Entry 6IUD (X-ray diffraction, 2.51 A resolution); this record covers chains D and E of the 6 polymer chains in the assembly.

Chain D:
Protein: SpoOJ regulator (Soj)
From: Helicobacter pylori (strain ATCC 700392 / 26695)
Reference sequence: O25759 (O25759_HELPY); residue numbers follow UniProt; this construct covers 1-264
Amino-acid sequence (276 residues; each row starts with the number of its first residue; numbers below 1 keep their minus sign (Met-11 is residue -11)):
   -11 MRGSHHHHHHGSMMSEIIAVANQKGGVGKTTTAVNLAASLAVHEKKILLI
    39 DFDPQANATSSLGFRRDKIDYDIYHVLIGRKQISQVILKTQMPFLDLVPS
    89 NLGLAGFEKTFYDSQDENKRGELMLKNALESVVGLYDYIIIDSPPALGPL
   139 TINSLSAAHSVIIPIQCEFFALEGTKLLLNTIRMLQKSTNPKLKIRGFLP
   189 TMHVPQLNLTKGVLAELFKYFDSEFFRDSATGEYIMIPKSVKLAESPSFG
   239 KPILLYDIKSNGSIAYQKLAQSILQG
Not modelled in the structure: -11 to 0
Construct notes: initiating methionine (-11); expression tag (-10 to 0)
Bound ions: Mg2+: Thr18 (together with ADP)
Residues lining bound ligands:
  - ADP (adenosine-5'-diphosphate), molecule 1: Lys12, Gln154, Glu156
  - ADP, molecule 2: Gly13, Gly14, Val15, Gly16, Lys17, Thr18, Thr19, Asn45, Met190, Ile225, Pro226, Lys227, Ser228, Val229, Leu231, Ala232
Reported in the primary citation:
  - mutagenesis - K199E, K199E/K230E (Kd 308 nM), K230E: decreased binding to the 24-nt DNA strand (chain E)
  - mutagenesis - K199E/K227E/K230E/K247E: abolished binding to the 24-nt DNA strand (chain E)

Chain E:
Molecule: 24-nt DNA strand
Sequence (24 nucleotides; numbered 1 to 24; the number before each row is that of its first residue):
     1 TCCCTGTTTCACGTGGAACACCCT

How chain D and chain E interact:
Residue-residue contacts (5):
  Gln194(D) - DG15(E)  sugar contact
  Lys227(D) - DG16(E)  phosphate contact
  Lys227(D) - DA17(E)  salt bridge to the phosphate
  Ser228(D) - DA17(E)  phosphate contact
  Val229(D) - DA17(E)  hydrogen bond to the phosphate
Other interface residues (no listed pair), chain E (4 interface residues in all): DA18

Overview:
Chain D and chain E each contribute 4 residues to their interface; the contacts include 1 hydrogen bond and 1
salt bridge. Among the polar pairs are Val229(D)-DA17(E) and Lys227(D)-DA17(E). From the paper: K199E,
K199E/K230E and K230E of chain D reduce binding to the 24-nt DNA strand (chain E); K199E/K227E/K230E/K247E of
chain D abolish binding to the 24-nt DNA strand (chain E).
Here chain D is SpoOJ regulator (Soj) (Helicobacter pylori (strain ATCC 700392 / 26695)) and chain E is a
24-nt DNA strand. Entry 6IUD (Structure of Helicobacter pylori Soj-ADP complex bound to DNA) was determined by
X-ray diffraction together with 6IUC from the same study.
